5BKN - chains F and h of the 39 polymer chains in the assembly; structure by X-ray diffraction, 3.00 A resolution.

Chain F:
Molecule: Coat protein
From: Satellite tobacco mosaic virus
UniProtKB: P17574 (COAT_STMV); residues 1-159 here = UniProt positions 1-159
Amino-acid sequence (159 residues; each row starts with the number of its first residue):
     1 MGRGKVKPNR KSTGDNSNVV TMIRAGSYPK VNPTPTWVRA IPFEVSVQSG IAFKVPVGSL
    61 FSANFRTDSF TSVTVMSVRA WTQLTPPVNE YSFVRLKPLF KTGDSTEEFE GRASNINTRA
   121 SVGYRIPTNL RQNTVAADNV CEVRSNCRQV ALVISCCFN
Disordered / not traced: 1-15
Ion coordination: Mg2+ site 1: Tyr91 (shared with 2 residues of chain J); Mg2+ site 2: Ser92, Ile116, Thr118

Chain h:
Molecule: 7-nt RNA strand
From: Satellite tobacco mosaic virus
Sequence (7 nucleotides; numbered 184 to 190; the number before each row is that of its first residue):
   184 UUUUUUU
Disordered / not traced: 190

Interface between chain F and chain h:
Residue-residue contacts - 7 pairs, chain F then chain h:
  Asn16(F) - U185(h)  sugar contact
  Asn16(F) - U186(h)  phosphate contact
  Ser17(F) - U185(h)  phosphate contact
  Ser17(F) - U186(h)  sugar contact
  Thr21(F) - U186(h)  phosphate contact
  Thr21(F) - U187(h)  phosphate contact
  Arg24(F) - U189(h)  base contact
Interface residues without a listed pair, chain F (7 interface residues in all): Val19, Val20, Met22

Summary:
The interface between chain F and chain h involves 7 residues on one side and 4 on the other. Ser92(F),
Ile116(F) and Thr118(F) form the Mg2+ site 2.
Here chain F is Coat protein and chain h is a 7-nt RNA strand, both from Satellite tobacco mosaic virus. Entry
5BKN (Crystallographic structure of a cubic crystal form of STMV (84.5 degree rotation) grown from chloride)
was determined by X-ray diffraction (same publication as 5BKL, 7M2T, 7M2V, 7M3T, 7M50 and 7M57).
